7DUG - chains A and T of the 23 polymer chains in the assembly; structure by X-ray diffraction, 3.75 A resolution.

# Chain A
Molecule: 30S Ribosomal RNA rRNA
Source organism: Thermus thermophilus HB8
Sequence (1522 nucleotides; row label = number of the first residue in the row; note: 42 numbers in that range are skipped by the numbering (no residue carries them; nothing is unmodelled there); a row labelled like 190A-190L holds insertion residues (190A, then the next letters in order); numbering starts at 0):
     0 UUUGUUGGAGAGUCUGAUCCUGGCUCAGGGUGAACGCUGGCGGCGUGCCU
    50 AAGACAUGCAAGUCGUGCGGG
    73 CCGCGGGGUUUU
    88 ACUCCG
    95 UGGUC
   101 AGCGGCGGACGGGUGAGUAACGCGUGGGU
  129A G
   130 ACCUACCCGGAAGAGGGGGACAACCCGGGGAAACUCGGGCUAAUCCCCCA
   180 UGUGGACCCGC
190A-190L CCCUUGGGGUGU
   191 GUCCAAAGGGCUUU
   216 GCCCGCUUCCGGAUGGGCCCGCGUCCCAUCAGCUAGUUGGUGGGGUAAUG
   266 GCCCACCAAGGCGACGACGGGUAGCCGGUCUGAGAGGAUGGCCGGCCACA
   316 GGGGCACUGAGACACGGGCCCCACUCCUACGGGAGGCAGCAGUUAGGAAU
   366 CUUCCGCAAUGGGCGCAAGCCUGACGGAGCGACGCCGCUUGGAGGAAGAA
   416 GCCCUUCGGGGUGUAAACUCCUGAA
   442 CCCGGGACGAAACCCCCGACGA
   474 GGGGACUGACGGUACCGGG
   494 GUAAUAGCGCCGGCCAACUCCGUGCCAGCAGCCGCGGUAAUACGGAGGGC
   544 GCGAGCGUUACCCGGAUUCACUGGGCGUAAAGGGCGUGUAGGCGGCCUGG
   594 GGCGUCCCAUGUGAAAGACCACGGCUCAACCGUGGGGGAGCGUGGGAUAC
   644 GCUCAGGCUAGACGGUGGGAGAGGGUGGUGGAAUUCCCGGAGUAGCGGUG
   694 AAAUGCGCAGAUACCGGGAGGAACGCCGAUGGCGAAGGCAGCCACCUGGU
   744 CCACCCGUGACGCUGAGGCGCGAAAGCGUGGGGAGCAAACCGGAUUAGAU
   794 ACCCGGGUAGUCCACGCCCUAAACGAUGCGCGCUAGGUCUCUGGGUCU
   848 CCUGGGGGCCGAAGCUAACGCGUUAAGCGCGCCGCCUGGGGAGUACGGCC
   898 GCAAGGCUGAAACUCAAAGGAAUUGACGGGGGCCCGCACAAGCGGUGGAG
   948 CAUGUGGUUUAAUUCGAAGXAACGCGAAGAACCUUACCAGGCCUUGACAU
   998 GCUAGG
 1003A G
  1004 AACCCGGGUGAAAGCCUGGGGUGCCCC
1030A-1030D GCGA
  1031 GGGGAGCCCUAGCACAGGUGCUGCAUGGCCGUCGUCAGCUCGUGCCGUGA
  1081 GGUGUUGGGUUAAGUCCCGCAACGAGCGCAACCCCCGCCGUUAGUUGCCA
  1131 GCGGUUCGGCCGGGCACUCUAACGGGACUGCCCGCGAAA
  1171 GCGGGAGGAAGGAGGGGACGACGUCUGGUCAGCAUGGCCCUUACGGCCUG
  1221 GGCGACACACGUGCUACAAUGCCCACUACAAAGCGAUGCCACCCGGCAAC
  1271 GGGGAGCUAAUCGCAAAAAGGUGGGCCCAGUUCGGAUUGGGGUCUGCAAC
  1321 CCGACCCCAUGAAGCCGGAAUCGCUAGUAAUCGCGGAUCAG
 1361A C
  1362 CAUGCCGCGGUGAAUACGUUCCCGGGCCUUGUACACACXGCCXGUXACGC
  1412 CAUGGGAGCGGGCUCUACCCGAAGUCGCCGGG
  1446 AGCCUACGGG
  1459 CAGGCGCCGAGGGUAGGGCCCGUGACUGGGGCGAAGUCGUAACAAGGUAG
  1509 CUGUACCGGAAGGUGCGGCUGGAUCCACUCCUUUCU
Not modelled in the structure: 0-4, 1534-1538
Modified residues: PSU (pseudouridine-5'-monophosphate) at position 516, 7MG (7N-methyl-8-hydroguanosine-5'-monophosphate) at position 527, M2G (N2-dimethylguanosine-5'-monophosphate) at position 966, 5MC (5-methylcytidine-5'-monophosphate) at position 967, 2MG (2N-methylguanosine-5'-monophosphate) at position 1207, 5MC (5-methylcytidine-5'-monophosphate) at position 1400, 4OC (4n,o2'-methylcytidine-5'-monophosphate) at position 1402, 5MC (5-methylcytidine-5'-monophosphate) at position 1404, 5MC (5-methylcytidine-5'-monophosphate) at position 1407, UR3 (3-methyluridine-5'-monophoshate) at position 1498, MA6 (6N-dimethyladenosine-5'-monophoshate) at position 1518, MA6 (6N-dimethyladenosine-5'-monophoshate) at position 1519, PSU (pseudouridine-5'-monophosphate) at position 1540, PSU (pseudouridine-5'-monophosphate) at position 1541
Ion coordination: Mg2+ site 1: U5 (shared with 1 residue of chain H); Mg2+ site 2 near G21 (its only coordinating residue here); Mg2+ site 3 near G28 (its only coordinating residue here); Mg2+ site 4: G46, G394; Mg2+ site 5 near C48 (its only coordinating residue here); Mg2+ site 6: A59, U387; Mg2+ site 7 near G61 (its only coordinating residue here); Mg2+ site 8 near U98 (its only coordinating residue here); Mg2+ site 9: G107, G326; Mg2+ site 10: A109, G331; Mg2+ site 11 near G111 (its only coordinating residue here); Mg2+ site 12 near G117 (its only coordinating residue here); 90 more Mg2+ sites not listed
Small-molecule neighbours: HJR (N-[(1R,2R,3R,4S,5R)-4-[(2R,6S)-6-(aminomethyl)oxan-2-yl]oxy-5-azanyl-2-[(2R,4S,5R}-5-methyl-4-(methylamino)-5-oxidanyl-oxan-2-yl]oxy-3-oxidanyl-cyclohexyl]-1,1,1-tris(fluoranyl)methanesulfonamide): 5MC_1404, G1405, U1406, 5MC_1407, A1408, C1409, G1491, A1493, G1494, U1495, C1496, G1497

# Chain T
Name: 30S ribosomal protein S20
Source organism: Thermus thermophilus HB8
UniProt: P80380 (RS20_THET8); residues 1-106 here = UniProt positions 1-106
Chain sequence (106 residues; row label = number of the first residue in the row):
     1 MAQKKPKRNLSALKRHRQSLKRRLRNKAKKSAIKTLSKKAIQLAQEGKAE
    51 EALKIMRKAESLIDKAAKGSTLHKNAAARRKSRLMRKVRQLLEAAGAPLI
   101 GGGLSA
Not modelled in the structure: 1-7

# Interface between chain A and chain T
Residue-residue contacts (101; chain A residue first):
  G61(A) with Leu10(T), phosphate contact
  G102(A) with Arg17(T), salt bridge to the phosphate
  C103(A) with Lys14(T), salt bridge to the phosphate; Arg17(T), salt bridge to the phosphate; Lys21(T), phosphate contact
  G104(A) with Lys14(T), hydrogen bond to the base; Gln18(T), hydrogen bond to the phosphate; Lys21(T), salt bridge to the phosphate
  G105(A) with Arg22(T), salt bridge to the phosphate
  C106(A) with Arg15(T), base contact
  G107(A) with Arg15(T), hydrogen bond to the base
  G108(A) with Arg15(T), base contact
  C132(A) with Lys74(T), hydrogen bond to the phosphate
  U133(A) with Lys74(T), salt bridge to the phosphate
  C174(A) with Arg25(T), sugar contact
  C175(A) with Arg25(T), hydrogen bond to the sugar; Lys29(T), phosphate contact
  C176(A) with Lys29(T), salt bridge to the phosphate
  C177(A) with Lys65(T), salt bridge to the phosphate
  C178(A) with Lys65(T), salt bridge to the phosphate
  A185(A) with Glu60(T), base contact; Ala78(T), sugar contact; Lys81(T), hydrogen bond to the base
  C186(A) with Ala78(T), sugar contact; Lys81(T), hydrogen bond to the sugar; Ser82(T), hydrogen bond to the phosphate; Met85(T), hydrogen bond to the sugar
  C187(A) with Ser82(T), hydrogen bond to the phosphate; Met85(T), sugar contact; Arg86(T), sugar contact; Arg89(T), hydrogen bond to the sugar; Leu104(T), base contact; Ser105(T), hydrogen bond to the base
  C188(A) with Arg89(T), sugar contact; Ser105(T), base contact; Ala106(T), sugar contact
  U190L(A) with Ser105(T), hydrogen bond to the base; Ala106(T), base contact
  G191(A) with Gly101(T), hydrogen bond to the sugar; Gly102(T), hydrogen bond to the sugar; Gly103(T), hydrogen bond to the base; Leu104(T), hydrogen bond to the sugar; Ser105(T), hydrogen bond to the base
  U192(A) with Arg57(T), sugar contact; Glu60(T), hydrogen bond to the sugar; Gly102(T), sugar contact; Gly103(T), sugar contact
  C193(A) with Arg57(T), sugar contact; Glu60(T), sugar contact; Ser61(T), hydrogen bond to the phosphate; Asp64(T), hydrogen bond to the sugar
  C194(A) with Ser61(T), hydrogen bond to the phosphate; Asp64(T), sugar contact; Lys65(T), phosphate contact; Lys68(T), hydrogen bond to the sugar
  A195(A) with Lys65(T), phosphate contact; Lys68(T), hydrogen bond to the sugar
  U223(A) with Lys68(T), sugar contact
  G258(A) with Arg86(T), salt bridge to the phosphate
  G259(A) with Arg83(T), salt bridge to the phosphate; Lys87(T), salt bridge to the phosphate
  G260(A) with Arg80(T), salt bridge to the phosphate; Arg83(T), hydrogen bond to the base
  U261(A) with Arg79(T), salt bridge to the phosphate; Arg80(T), salt bridge to the phosphate; Arg83(T), base contact
  A262(A) with Lys74(T), sugar contact; Asn75(T), hydrogen bond to the phosphate; Ala76(T), phosphate contact
  A263(A) with Asn75(T), phosphate contact; Arg79(T), salt bridge to the phosphate
  C322(A) with Ser19(T), base contact; Arg23(T), sugar contact
  U323(A) with Ser19(T), hydrogen bond to the sugar; Arg22(T), phosphate contact; Arg23(T), sugar contact; Asn26(T), phosphate contact
  G324(A) with Arg22(T), salt bridge to the phosphate; Asn26(T), hydrogen bond to the phosphate; Ser70(T), hydrogen bond to the phosphate
  A325(A) with Ser70(T), phosphate contact; Lys74(T), sugar contact
  G332(A) with Leu10(T), phosphate contact; His16(T), sugar contact
  G333(A) with His16(T), sugar contact
  A349(A) with Arg8(T), hydrogen bond to the sugar
  U1436(A) with Arg23(T), salt bridge to the phosphate
  C1437(A) with Lys34(T), salt bridge to the phosphate
  G1438(A) with Lys34(T), phosphate contact
  C1439(A) with Lys38(T), salt bridge to the phosphate
  G1453(A) with Leu36(T), sugar contact; Lys39(T), hydrogen bond to the phosphate
  G1454(A) with Thr35(T), phosphate contact; Leu36(T), sugar contact; Lys39(T), salt bridge to the phosphate
  G1455(A) with Ala28(T), sugar contact; Ser31(T), phosphate contact; Thr35(T), hydrogen bond to the phosphate
  C1459(A) with Lys27(T), salt bridge to the phosphate; Ser31(T), hydrogen bond to the phosphate
  A1460(A) with Lys27(T), salt bridge to the phosphate
Interface residues without a listed pair, chain A (50 interface residues in all): C150, G331
Interface residues without a listed pair, chain T (52 interface residues in all): Ala12, Ala32, Lys58, His73

# In short
Chain A and chain T form an interface of 50 and 52 residues respectively; the contacts include 33 hydrogen
bonds and 23 salt bridges. Among the polar pairs are G104(A)-Lys14(T), G107(A)-Arg15(T) and A185(A)-Lys81(T).
Bound to chain A: compound HJR.
Here chain A is 30S Ribosomal RNA rRNA and chain T is 30S ribosomal protein S20, both from Thermus
thermophilus HB8. Entry 7DUG (Crystal structure of the Thermus thermophilus (HB8) 30S ribosomal subunit with
mRNA and cognate transfer RNA ...) was determined by X-ray diffraction.
